Entry 5L65 (X-ray diffraction, 2.90 A resolution); this record covers chains M and b of the 28 polymer chains in the assembly.

# Chain M
Protein: Proteasome subunit beta type-7
From: Saccharomyces cerevisiae (strain ATCC 204508 / S288c)
Notes: EC 3.4.25.1
Reference sequence: P30657 (PSB7_YEAST); residues -12 to 233 here correspond to UniProt positions 21-266 (UniProt number = residue number + 33)
Sequence (246 residues; numbered -12 to 233; the number before each row is that of its first residue; numbers below 1 keep their minus sign (Thr-12 is residue -12)):
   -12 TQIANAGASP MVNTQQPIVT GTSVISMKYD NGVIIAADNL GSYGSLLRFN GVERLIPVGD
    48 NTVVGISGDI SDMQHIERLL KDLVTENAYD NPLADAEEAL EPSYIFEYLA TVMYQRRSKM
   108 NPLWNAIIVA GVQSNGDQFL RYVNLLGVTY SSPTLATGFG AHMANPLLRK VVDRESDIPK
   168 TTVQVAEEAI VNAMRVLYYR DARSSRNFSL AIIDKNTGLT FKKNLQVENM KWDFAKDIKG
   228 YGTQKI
Disordered / not traced: -12 to 0

# Chain b
Protein: Proteasome subunit beta type-1
From: Saccharomyces cerevisiae (strain ATCC 204508 / S288c)
Notes: EC 3.4.25.1
Reference sequence: P38624 (PSB1_YEAST); residues 1-196 here correspond to UniProt positions 20-215 (UniProt number = residue number + 19)
Sequence (196 residues; row label = number of the first residue in the row):
     1 TSIMAVTFKD GVILGADSRT TTGAYIANRV TDKLTRVHDK IWCCRSGSAA DTQAIADIVQ
    61 YHLELYTSQY GTPSTETAAS VFKELCYENK DNLTAGIIVA GYDDKNKGEV YTIPLGGSVH
   121 KLPYAIAGSG STFIYGYCDK NFRENMSKEE TVDFIKHSLS QAIKWDGSSG GVIRMVVLTA
   181 AGVERLIFYP DEYEQL
Glycans and other covalent adducts: CARFILZOMIB, bound form (3BV) linked to Thr1
Residues lining bound ligands: CARFILZOMIB, bound form (3BV; N-{(2S)-2-[(morpholin-4-ylacetyl)amino]-4-phenylbutanoyl}-L-leucyl-N-[(2R,3S,4S)-1,3-dihydroxy-2,6-dimethylheptan-4-yl]-L-phenylalaninamide): Arg19, Thr20, Thr21, Thr22, Ala27, Lys33, Arg45, Ser46, Gly47, Ser48, Ala49, Thr52, Thr94, Ser129, Ser168
UniProt features mapped onto this chain:
  - active site: Thr1 (Nucleophile)

# Chain M / chain b interface
Pairs across the interface (64):
  Ser32(M) - Trp165(b)
  Ser32(M) - Asp166(b)
  Ser32(M) - Gly167(b)  hydrogen bond (backbone-backbone)
  Leu33(M) - Phe133(b)  hydrophobic
  Leu33(M) - Trp165(b)
  Leu34(M) - Lys164(b)
  Leu34(M) - Trp165(b)  hydrogen bond (backbone-backbone)
  Leu34(M) - Gly167(b)
  Arg35(M) - Trp165(b)
  Asn37(M) - Trp165(b)
  Phe146(M) - Ala24(b)
  Phe146(M) - Tyr25(b)
  Tyr185(M) - Glu194(b)  hydrogen bond
  Tyr186(M) - Ile26(b)
  Tyr186(M) - Arg29(b)
  Arg187(M) - Ala24(b)
  Arg187(M) - Tyr25(b)
  Arg187(M) - Ile26(b)  hydrogen bond (backbone-backbone)
  Arg187(M) - Ala27(b)  hydrogen bond (side chain-backbone)
  Arg187(M) - Asn28(b)
  Arg187(M) - Arg29(b)
  Asp188(M) - Ala24(b)
  Asp188(M) - Ile26(b)
  Ala189(M) - Arg19(b)
  Ala189(M) - Ala24(b)  hydrogen bond (backbone-backbone)
  Ala189(M) - Ile26(b)
  Ala189(M) - Gly167(b)
  Arg190(M) - Gly23(b)
  Arg190(M) - Ala24(b)
  Arg193(M) - Asp191(b)  salt bridge
  Arg193(M) - Glu194(b)  salt bridge
  Lys218(M) - Arg29(b)  hydrogen bond (backbone-side chain)
  Trp219(M) - Arg29(b)
  Trp219(M) - Gly171(b)
  Trp219(M) - Val172(b)  hydrophobic
  Trp219(M) - Tyr189(b)
  Trp219(M) - Pro190(b)
  Asp220(M) - Tyr189(b)  hydrogen bond
  Phe221(M) - Arg29(b)
  Phe221(M) - Val30(b)  hydrophobic
  Ala222(M) - Val30(b)  hydrophobic
  Ala222(M) - Arg174(b)  hydrogen bond (backbone-side chain)
  Ala222(M) - Ile187(b)  hydrophobic
  Lys223(M) - Ile187(b)
  Lys223(M) - Tyr189(b)
  Ile225(M) - Val30(b)  hydrophobic
  Ile225(M) - Arg174(b)
  Lys226(M) - Asp32(b)
  Lys226(M) - Arg185(b)
  Gly227(M) - Asp32(b)  hydrogen bond (backbone-side chain)
  Tyr228(M) - Thr35(b)
  Tyr228(M) - Arg45(b)
  Tyr228(M) - Gln53(b)  hydrogen bond (side chain-backbone)
  Tyr228(M) - Ala56(b)
  Tyr228(M) - Asp57(b)  hydrogen bond
  Gln231(M) - Asp32(b)
  Gln231(M) - Leu34(b)
  Gln231(M) - Thr35(b)
  Gln231(M) - Arg36(b)  hydrogen bond (side chain-backbone)
  Gln231(M) - Trp42(b)
  Gln231(M) - Arg185(b)
  Ile233(M) - Arg36(b)
  Ile233(M) - Trp42(b)
  Ile233(M) - Arg185(b)  hydrogen bond (backbone-side chain)
Also at the interface, not in a pair above, chain M (27 interface residues in all): Met150, Met217
Also at the interface, not in a pair above, chain b (35 interface residues in all): Thr21, Ile163, Ser168

# In short
27 residues of chain M face 35 of chain b across their interface, with 14 hydrogen bonds and 2 salt bridges.
Polar pairs include Arg193(M)-Asp191(b), Arg193(M)-Glu194(b) and Tyr185(M)-Glu194(b). Covalently linked
CARFILZOMIB, bound form: at Thr1(b). UniProt lists active-site residue Thr1(b) on chain b.
Chain M is Proteasome subunit beta type-7 and chain b is Proteasome subunit beta type-1, both from
Saccharomyces cerevisiae (strain ATCC 204508 / S288c); the structure, Yeast 20S proteasome with mouse beta5i
(1-138) and mouse beta6 (97-111; 118-133) in complex with carfilzomib, was determined by X-ray diffraction
together with 5L52, 5L54, 5L55, 5L5A, 5L5B, 5L5D and 30 further entries from the same study.
